Entry 7YZ7 (X-ray diffraction, 0.98 A resolution); this record covers chains A and B of the 3 polymer chains in the assembly.

== Chain A ==
Molecule: Forkhead box protein H1
Source organism: Danio rerio
UniProtKB: Q9I9E1 (FOXH1_DANRE); residue numbers follow UniProt; this construct covers 86-210
Chain sequence (125 residues; numbered 86 to 210; the number before each row is that of its first residue):
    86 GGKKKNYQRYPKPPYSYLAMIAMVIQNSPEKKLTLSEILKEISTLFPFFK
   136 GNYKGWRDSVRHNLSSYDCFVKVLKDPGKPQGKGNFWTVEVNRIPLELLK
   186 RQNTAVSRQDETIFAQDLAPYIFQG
Unresolved in the structure: 86-89, 210
Bound ions: K+: Leu149, Ser150, Tyr152, Phe155
Curated features (UniProtKB/Swiss-Prot):
  - DNA-binding region: Lys97 to Arg193 (Fork-head)
What the authors report for this chain:
  - contacts within the chain: Ser101-Leu183, Lys185-Asp202
  - binding site for the 16-nt DNA strand: Tyr92, Asp143, His147, Lys168, Gln187
  - binding site for the 16-nt DNA strand (chain B): Arg94, Arg146, His147, Lys168, Asn188, Arg193
  - mutagenesis - K160A, K168A: decreased binding to the 16-nt DNA strand (chain B)
  - mutagenesis - R94H, K97N: decreased binding to Gsc-NCP
  - specificity-determining residues: Asp143

== Chain B ==
Molecule: 16-nt DNA strand
Sequence (16 nucleotides; row label = number of the first residue in the row):
     1 AGATTGTGGATTGAGA

== Interface between chain A and chain B ==
Residue-residue contacts (29; chain A residue first):
  Lys90(A) with DG9(B), base contact
  Tyr92(A) with DT12(B), hydrogen bond to the base
  Arg94(A) with DT12(B), hydrogen bond to the base; DG13(B), hydrogen bond to the base; DA14(B), sugar contact
  Leu120(A) with DT5(B), phosphate contact
  Ser121(A) with DT5(B), phosphate contact
  Arg146(A) with DT5(B), base contact; DG6(B), hydrogen bond to the base; DT7(B), base contact
  His147(A) with DG8(B), hydrogen bond to the base; DG9(B), base contact; DA10(B), base contact
  Ser150(A) with DG6(B), sugar contact; DT7(B), hydrogen bond to the phosphate
  Lys157(A) with DG6(B), phosphate contact; DT7(B), phosphate contact
  Lys168(A) with DT5(B), hydrogen bond to the base; DG6(B), hydrogen bond to the sugar
  Gly169(A) with DT5(B), hydrogen bond to the phosphate; DG6(B), hydrogen bond to the phosphate
  Asn170(A) with DG6(B), hydrogen bond to the phosphate
  Trp172(A) with DG6(B), hydrogen bond to the phosphate; DT7(B), phosphate contact
  Asn188(A) with DG15(B), sugar contact; DA16(B), hydrogen bond to the phosphate
  Thr189(A) with DG15(B), phosphate contact
  Ala190(A) with DG15(B), phosphate contact
  Arg193(A) with DG15(B), salt bridge to the phosphate
Other interface residues (no listed pair), chain A (18 interface residues in all): Leu124
Other interface residues (no listed pair), chain B (12 interface residues in all): DT11

== In short ==
18 residues of chain A face 12 of chain B across their interface; the contacts include 13 hydrogen bonds and 1
salt bridge. Among the polar pairs are Tyr92(A)-DT12(B), Arg94(A)-DT12(B) and Arg94(A)-DG13(B). From the
paper: a binding site for the 16-nt DNA strand (chain B) at Arg94(A), Arg146(A) and His147(A) among others;
K160A and K168A of chain A reduce binding to the 16-nt DNA strand (chain B); 4 substitutions were tested in
all.
Here chain A is Forkhead box protein H1 (Danio rerio) and chain B is a 16-nt DNA strand. Entry 7YZ7 (Crystal
structure of the zebrafish FoxH1 bound to the TGTGGATT site) was determined by X-ray diffraction, deposited
together with 7YZA, 7YZB, 7YZC, 7YZD, 7YZE, 7YZF and 7YZG.
